3GPU - chains A and B of the 3 polymer chains in the assembly; structure by X-ray diffraction, 1.62 A resolution.

[Chain A]
Protein: DNA glycosylase
Source organism: Geobacillus stearothermophilus
Notes: EC 4.2.99.18
UniProt: P84131 (P84131_BACST); residue numbers follow UniProt; this construct covers 2-216, 234-274
Chain sequence (256 residues; numbered 2 to 274; 17 numbers in that range are skipped by the numbering (no residue carries them; nothing is unmodelled there); the number before each row is that of its first residue):
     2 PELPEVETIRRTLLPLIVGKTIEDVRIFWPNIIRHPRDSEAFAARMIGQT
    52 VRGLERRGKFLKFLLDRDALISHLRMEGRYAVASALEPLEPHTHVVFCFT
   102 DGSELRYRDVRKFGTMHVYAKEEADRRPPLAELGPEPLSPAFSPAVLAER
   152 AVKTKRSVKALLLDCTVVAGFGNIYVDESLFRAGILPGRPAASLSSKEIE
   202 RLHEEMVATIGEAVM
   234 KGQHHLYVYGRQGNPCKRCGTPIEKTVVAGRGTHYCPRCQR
Unresolved in the structure: 234-238
Differences from the reference sequence: conflict Glu-3 (Gln in P84131); engineered mutation Cys-166 (Gln in P84131)
Bound ions: Zn2+: Cys-249, Cys-252, Cys-269, Cys-272
Reported in the primary citation:
  - binding site for the 16-nt DNA strand: Phe-114 (from molecular simulation)
  - binding site for the 16-nt DNA strand (chain B): Arg-112 (from molecular simulation)

[Chain B]
Molecule: 16-nt DNA strand
Sequence (16 nucleotides; row label = number of the first residue in the row):
     1 AGGTAGACTCGGACGC
Unresolved in the structure: 1, 15-16

[Chain A / chain B interface]
Contacting residue pairs (14; chain A residue first):
  Trp-30(A) / DC10(B)  phosphate contact
  Val-111(A) / DG11(B)  sugar contact
  Val-111(A) / DG12(B)  sugar contact
  Arg-112(A) / DC10(B)  base contact
  Arg-112(A) / DG11(B)  hydrogen bond to the base
  Arg-112(A) / DG12(B)  hydrogen bond to the sugar
  Lys-113(A) / DC10(B)  sugar contact
  Lys-113(A) / DG11(B)  salt bridge to the phosphate
  Phe-114(A) / DT9(B)  base contact
  Phe-114(A) / DC10(B)  base contact
  Thr-155(A) / DT4(B)  hydrogen bond to the phosphate
  Lys-156(A) / DT4(B)  hydrogen bond to the phosphate
  Arg-157(A) / DT4(B)  salt bridge to the phosphate
  Arg-157(A) / DA5(B)  phosphate contact
Other interface residues (no listed pair), chain A (10 interface residues in all): Asn-32, Lys-154

[Summary]
Chain A and chain B form an interface of 10 and 6 residues respectively; the contacts include 4 hydrogen bonds
and 2 salt bridges. Among the polar pairs are Arg-112(A)/DG11(B), Arg-112(A)/DG12(B) and Thr-155(A)/DT4(B).
From the paper: a binding site for the 16-nt DNA strand at Phe-114(A); a binding site for the 16-nt DNA strand
(chain B) at Arg-112(A).
Here chain A is DNA glycosylase (Geobacillus stearothermophilus) and chain B is a 16-nt DNA strand. Entry 3GPU
(MutM encountering an intrahelical 8-oxoguanine (oxoG) lesion in EC4-loop deletion complex) was determined by
X-ray diffraction, deposited together with 3GO8, 3GP1, 3GPP, 3GPX, 3GPY, 3GQ3 and 3GQ4.
